8ZIS - chains D and E of the 6 polymer chains in the assembly; structure by electron microscopy, 3.09 A resolution.

# Chain D (and E)
Molecule: HerA
Organism: Agrobacterium tumefaciens
Notes: chain E of this document is another copy of the same molecule, construct and numbering; everything in this record applies to it too
Chain sequence (617 residues; numbered 1 to 617; the number before each row is that of its first residue):
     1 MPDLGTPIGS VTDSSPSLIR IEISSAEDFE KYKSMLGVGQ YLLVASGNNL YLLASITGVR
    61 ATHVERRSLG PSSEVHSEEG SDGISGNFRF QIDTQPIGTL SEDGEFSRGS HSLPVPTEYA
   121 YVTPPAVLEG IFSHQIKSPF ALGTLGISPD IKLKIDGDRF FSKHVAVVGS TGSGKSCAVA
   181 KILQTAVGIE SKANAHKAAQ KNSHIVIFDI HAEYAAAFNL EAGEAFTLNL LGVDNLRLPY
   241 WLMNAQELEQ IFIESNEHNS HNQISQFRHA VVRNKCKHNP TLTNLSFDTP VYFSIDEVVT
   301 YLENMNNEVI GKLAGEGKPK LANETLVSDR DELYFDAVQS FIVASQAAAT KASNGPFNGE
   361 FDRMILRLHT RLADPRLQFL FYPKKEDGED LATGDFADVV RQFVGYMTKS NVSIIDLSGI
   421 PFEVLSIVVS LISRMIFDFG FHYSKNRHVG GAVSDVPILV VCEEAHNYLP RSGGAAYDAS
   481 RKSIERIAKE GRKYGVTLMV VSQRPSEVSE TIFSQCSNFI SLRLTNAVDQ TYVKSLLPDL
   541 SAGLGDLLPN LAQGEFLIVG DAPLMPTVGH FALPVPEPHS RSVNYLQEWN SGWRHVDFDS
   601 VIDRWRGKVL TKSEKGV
Not modelled in the structure: 67-85, 190-200, 255-258, 574-596, 606-617 (chain E: 67-85, 190-200, 606-617)

# Interface between chain D and chain E
Residue-residue contacts - 31 pairs, chain D then chain E:
  K33(D) with T117(E), hydrogen bond
  T57(D) with P16(E)
  V59(D) with D13(E); S14(E)
  A61(D) with T12(E), hydrogen bond (backbone-backbone)
  R376(D) with V449(E)
  G419(D) with V449(E)
  I420(D) with V449(E)
  P421(D) with V449(E), hydrophobic
  F422(D) with H448(E); V449(E); G451(E)
  R504(D) with R492(E)
  E507(D) with R492(E), salt bridge
  T525(D) with R108(E); D561(E)
  N550(D) with R108(E); G109(E); S110(E); H111(E), hydrogen bond (backbone-side chain)
  L551(D) with H111(E)
  A552(D) with H111(E)
  E555(D) with H111(E)
  F598(D) with M407(E), hydrophobic
  V601(D) with H442(E); Y443(E), hydrophobic
  R604(D) with N446(E)
  W605(D) with M435(E); D438(E); F439(E); H442(E)
Other interface residues (no listed pair), chain D (31 interface residues in all): F29, G37, G58, R60, F90, S472, N526, V528, L547, D597, I602
Other interface residues (no listed pair), chain E (35 interface residues in all): S15, V115, P116, E118, R159, F396, A397, R401, K445, E490, K493, S514, Q515, S517

# Overview
The interface between chain D and chain E involves 31 residues on one side and 35 on the other; the contacts
include 3 hydrogen bonds and 1 salt bridge. Polar pairs include E507(D)-R492(E), K33(D)-T117(E) and
N550(D)-H111(E).
Chain D and chain E are both HerA (Agrobacterium tumefaciens); the structure, HerA Hexamer, was determined by
electron microscopy (same publication as 8ZGI, 8ZIQ, 8ZIR and 8ZIT).
